Entry 1YNN (X-ray diffraction, 3.30 A resolution); this record covers chains C and J of the 6 polymer chains in the assembly.

# Chain C
Protein: DNA-directed RNA polymerase beta chain
From: Thermus aquaticus
Notes: EC 2.7.7.6
UniProt: Q9KWU7 (RPOB_THEAQ); numbering as in UniProt (aligned over 1-1119)
Amino-acid sequence (1119 residues; numbered 1 to 1119; the number before each row is that of its first residue):
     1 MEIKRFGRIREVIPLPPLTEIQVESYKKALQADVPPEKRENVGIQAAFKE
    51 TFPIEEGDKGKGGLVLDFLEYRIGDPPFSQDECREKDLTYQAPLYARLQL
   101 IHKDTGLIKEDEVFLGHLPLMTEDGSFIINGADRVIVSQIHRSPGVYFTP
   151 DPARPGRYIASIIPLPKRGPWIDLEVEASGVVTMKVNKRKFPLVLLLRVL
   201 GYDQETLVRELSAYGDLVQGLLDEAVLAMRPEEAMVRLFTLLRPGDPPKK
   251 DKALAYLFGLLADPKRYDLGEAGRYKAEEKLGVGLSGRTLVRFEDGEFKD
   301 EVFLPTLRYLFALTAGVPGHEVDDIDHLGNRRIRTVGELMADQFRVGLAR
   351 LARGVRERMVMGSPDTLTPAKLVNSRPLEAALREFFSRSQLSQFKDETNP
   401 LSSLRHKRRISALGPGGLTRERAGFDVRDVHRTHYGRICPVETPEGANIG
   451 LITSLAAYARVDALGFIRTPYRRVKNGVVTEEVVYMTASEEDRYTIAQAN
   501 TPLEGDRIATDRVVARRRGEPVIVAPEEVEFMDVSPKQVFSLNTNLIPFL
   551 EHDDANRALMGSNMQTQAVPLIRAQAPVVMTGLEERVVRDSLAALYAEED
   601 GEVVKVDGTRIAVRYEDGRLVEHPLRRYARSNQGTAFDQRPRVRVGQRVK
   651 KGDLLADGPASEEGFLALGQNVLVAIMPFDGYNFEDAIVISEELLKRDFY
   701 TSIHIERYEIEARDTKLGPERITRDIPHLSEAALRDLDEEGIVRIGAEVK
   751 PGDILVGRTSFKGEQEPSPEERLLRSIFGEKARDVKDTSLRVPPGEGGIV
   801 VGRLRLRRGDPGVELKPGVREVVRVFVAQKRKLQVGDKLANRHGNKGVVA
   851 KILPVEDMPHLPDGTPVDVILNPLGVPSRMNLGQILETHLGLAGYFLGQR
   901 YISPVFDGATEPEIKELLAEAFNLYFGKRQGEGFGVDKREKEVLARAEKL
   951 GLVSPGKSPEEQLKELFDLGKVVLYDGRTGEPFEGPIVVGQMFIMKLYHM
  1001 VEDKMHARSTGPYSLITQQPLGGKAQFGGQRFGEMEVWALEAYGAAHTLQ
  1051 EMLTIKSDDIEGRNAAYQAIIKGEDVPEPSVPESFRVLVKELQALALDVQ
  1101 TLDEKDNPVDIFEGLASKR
Unresolved in the structure: 1115-1119
Small-molecule neighbours: rifampicin (RFP): Arg134, Val137, Ser389, Gln390, Leu391, Ser392, Gln393, Phe394, Lys395, Asp396, Arg405, His406, Arg409, Ser411, Leu413, Pro444, Asn448, Ile452, Gln633

# Chain J
Protein: DNA-directed RNA polymerase beta' chain
From: Thermus aquaticus
Notes: EC 2.7.7.6
UniProt: Q9KWU6 (RPOC_THEAQ); numbering as in UniProt (aligned over 1-1524)
Amino-acid sequence (1524 residues; numbered 1 to 1524; the number before each row is that of its first residue):
     1 MKKEVRKVRIALASPEKIRSWSYGEVEKPETINYRTLKPERDGLFDERIF
    51 GPIKDYECACGKYKRQRFEGKVCERCGVEVTRSIVRRYRMGHIELATPAA
   101 HIWFVKDVPSKIGTLLDLSATELEQVLYFNKYIVLDPKGAVLDGVPVEKR
   151 QLLTDEEYRELRYGKQETYPLPAGVDALVKDGEEVVKGQELAPGVVSRMD
   201 GVALYRFPRRVRVDYLRKERAALRIPLSAWVEKEAYRPGEVLAELSEPYL
   251 FRAEESGVVELKDLAEGHLIYLRQEEEVVARYFLPAGMTPLVVEGEIVEV
   301 GQPLAEGKGLLRLPRHMTAKEVEAEEEGDSVHLTLFLEWTEPKDYKVAPH
   351 MNVIVPEGAKVQAGEKIVAAIDPEEEVIAEAEGVVHLHEPASILVVKARV
   401 YPFEDDVEVTTGDRVAPGDVLADGGKVKSEIYGRVEVDLVRNVVRVVESY
   451 DIDARMGAEAIQELLKELDLEKLERELLEEMKHPSRARRAKARKRLEVVR
   501 AFLDSGNRPEWMILEAVPVLPPDLRPMVQVDGGRFATSDLNDLYRRLINR
   551 NNRLKKLLAQGAPEIIIRNEKRMLQEAVDAVIDNGRRGSPVTNPGSERPL
   601 RSLTDILSGKQGRFRQNLLGKRVDYSGRSVIVVGPQLKLHQCGLPKRMAL
   651 ELFKPFLLKKMEEKAFAPNVKAARRMLERQRDIKDEVWDALEEVIHGKVV
   701 LLNRAPTLHRLGIQAFQPVLVEGQSIQLHPLVCEAFNADFDGDQMAVHVP
   751 LSSFAQAEARIQMLSAHNLLSPASGEPLAKPSRDIILGLYYITQVRKEKK
   801 GAGMAFATPEEALAAYERGEVALNAPIVVAGRETSVGRLKFVFANPDEAL
   851 LAVAHGLLDLQDVVTVRYLGRRLETSPGRILFARIVGEAVGDEKVAQELI
   901 QMDVPQEKNSLKDLVYQAFLRLGMEKTARLLDALKYYGFTLSTTSGITIG
   951 IDDAVIPEEKQRYLEEADRKLRQIEQAYEMGFLTDRERYDQVIQLWTETT
  1001 EKVTQAVFKNFEENYPFNPLYVMAQSGARGNPQQIRQLCGMRGLMQKPSG
  1051 ETFEVPVRSSFREGLTVLEYFISSHGARKGGADTALRTADSGYLTRKLVD
  1101 VAHEIVVREADCGTTNYISVPLFQMDEVTRTLRLRKRSDIESGLYGRVLA
  1151 REVEALGRRLEEGRYLSLEDVHFLIKAAEAGEVREVPVRSPLTCQTRYGV
  1201 CQKCYGYDLSMARPVSIGEAVGVVAAESIGEPGTQLTMRTFHTGGVAVGT
  1251 DITQGLPRVIELFEARRPKAKAVISEIDGVVRIEEGEDRLSVFVESEGFS
  1301 KEYKLPKDARLLVKDGDYVEAGQPLTRGAIDPHQLLEAKGPEAVERYLVD
  1351 EIQKVYRAQGVKLHDKHIEIVVRQMLKYVEVTDPGDSRLLEGQVLEKWDV
  1401 EALNERLIAEGKVPVAWKPLLMGVTKSALSTKSWLSAASFQNTTHVLTEA
  1451 AIAGKKDELIGLKENVILGRLIPAGTGSDFVRFTQVVDQRTLKAIEEARK
  1501 EAVEAKEKEAPRRPVRREQPGKGL
Unresolved in the structure: 1-1252, 1502-1524
Swiss-Prot annotation at these positions:
  - binding site (Zn(2+)): Cys58, Cys60, Cys73, Cys76, Cys1112, Cys1194, Cys1201, Cys1204
  - binding site (Mg(2+)): Asp739, Asp741, Asp743

# How chain C and chain J interact
Residue-residue contacts (21; chain C residue first):
  Trp1038(C) with Lys1463(J)
  Glu1041(C) with Leu1462(J); Lys1463(J), salt bridge; Ile1472(J)
  Gly1044(C) with Thr1476(J), hydrogen bond (backbone-side chain)
  Ala1046(C) with Leu1471(J); Ile1472(J), hydrophobic; Thr1476(J); Gly1477(J)
  His1047(C) with Leu1471(J)
  Leu1049(C) with Ile1472(J), hydrophobic
  Gln1050(C) with Gly1469(J), hydrogen bond (side chain-backbone); Arg1470(J); Leu1471(J)
  Leu1053(C) with Val1466(J), hydrophobic
  Pro1082(C) with Gly1469(J)
  Ser1084(C) with Leu1468(J); Gly1469(J)
  Phe1085(C) with Leu1468(J)
  Leu1088(C) with Leu1468(J), hydrophobic
  Asp1106(C) with Lys1456(J), salt bridge
Also at the interface, not in a pair above, chain C (17 interface residues in all): Ala1045, Thr1054, Leu1092, Leu1097
Also at the interface, not in a pair above, chain J (14 interface residues in all): Leu1447, Ala1474, Gly1475

# Summary
The interface between chain C and chain J involves 17 residues on one side and 14 on the other, with 2
hydrogen bonds and 2 salt bridges. Polar pairs include Glu1041(C)-Lys1463(J), Asp1106(C)-Lys1456(J) and
Gly1044(C)-Thr1476(J). Bound to chain C: rifampicin.
Chain C is DNA-directed RNA polymerase beta chain and chain J is DNA-directed RNA polymerase beta' chain, both
from Thermus aquaticus; the structure, Taq RNA polymerase-rifampicin complex, was determined by X-ray
diffraction (same publication as 1YNJ).
